3B9E - chain A; structure by X-ray diffraction, 1.70 A resolution.

# Chain A
Protein: Chitinase A
Organism: Vibrio harveyi
Notes: EC 3.2.1.14
Reference sequence: Q9AMP1 (Q9AMP1_VIBHA); residue numbers follow UniProt; this construct covers 22-597
Sequence (584 residues; row label = number of the first residue in the row):
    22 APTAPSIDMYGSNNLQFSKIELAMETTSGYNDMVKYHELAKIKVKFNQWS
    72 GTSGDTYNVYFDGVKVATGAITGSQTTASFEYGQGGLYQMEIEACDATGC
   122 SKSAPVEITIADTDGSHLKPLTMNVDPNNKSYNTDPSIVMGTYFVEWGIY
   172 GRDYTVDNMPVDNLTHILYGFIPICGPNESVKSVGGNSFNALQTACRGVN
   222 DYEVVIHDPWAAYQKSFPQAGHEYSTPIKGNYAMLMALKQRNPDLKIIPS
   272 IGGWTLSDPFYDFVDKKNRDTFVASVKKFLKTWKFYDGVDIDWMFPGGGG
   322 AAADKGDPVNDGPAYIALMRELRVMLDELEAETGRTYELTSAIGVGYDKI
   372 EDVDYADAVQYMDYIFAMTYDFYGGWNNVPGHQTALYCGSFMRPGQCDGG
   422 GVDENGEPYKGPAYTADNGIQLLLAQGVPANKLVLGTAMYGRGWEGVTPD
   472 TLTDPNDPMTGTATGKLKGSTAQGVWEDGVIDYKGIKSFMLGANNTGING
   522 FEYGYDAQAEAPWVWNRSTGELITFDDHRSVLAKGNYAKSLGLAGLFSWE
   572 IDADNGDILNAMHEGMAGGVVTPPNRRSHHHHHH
Not modelled in the structure: 590-592
Construct notes: engineered mutation Met315 (Glu in Q9AMP1); expression tag (598-605)
Disulfide bonds: Cys116-Cys121, Cys196-Cys217, Cys409-Cys418

# Overview
Chain A is Chitinase A (Vibrio harveyi); the structure, Crystal structure of inactive mutant E315M chitinase A
from Vibrio harveyi, was determined by X-ray diffraction, deposited together with 3B8S, 3B9A and 3B9D.
